Entry 8YU9 (X-ray diffraction, 3.25 A resolution); this record covers chains A and F of the 6 polymer chains in the assembly.

[Chain A]
Protein: Detyrosinated tubulin alpha-1B chain
From: Sus scrofa
UniProt: Q2XVP4 (TBA1B_PIG); residue numbers follow UniProt; this construct covers 1-440
Sequence (440 residues; numbered 1 to 440; the number before each row is that of its first residue):
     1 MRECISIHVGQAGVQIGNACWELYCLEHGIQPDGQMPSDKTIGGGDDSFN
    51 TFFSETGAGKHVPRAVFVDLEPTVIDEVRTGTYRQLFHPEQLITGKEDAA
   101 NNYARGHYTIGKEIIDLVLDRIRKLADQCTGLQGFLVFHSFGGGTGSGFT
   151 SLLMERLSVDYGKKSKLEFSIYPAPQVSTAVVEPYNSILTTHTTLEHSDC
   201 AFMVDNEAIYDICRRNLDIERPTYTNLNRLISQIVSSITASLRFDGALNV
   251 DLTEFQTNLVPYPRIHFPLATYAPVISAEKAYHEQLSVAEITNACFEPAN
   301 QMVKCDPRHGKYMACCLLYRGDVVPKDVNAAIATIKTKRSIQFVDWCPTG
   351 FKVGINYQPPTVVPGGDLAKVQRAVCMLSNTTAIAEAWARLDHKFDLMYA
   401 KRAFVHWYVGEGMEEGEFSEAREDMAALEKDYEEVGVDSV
Unresolved in the structure: 438-440
UniProt features mapped onto this chain:
  - motif: Met1 to Cys4 (MREC motif)
  - active site: Glu254
  - binding site (GTP): Gly10, Gln11, Ala12, Gln15, Glu71, Ala99, Ser140, Gly143, Gly144, Thr145, Gly146, Thr179, Glu183, Asn206, Tyr224, Asn228, Leu252
  - binding site (Mg(2+)): Glu71
  - modified residue: Lys40 (N6,N6,N6-trimethyllysine), Ser48 (Phosphoserine), Ser232 (Phosphoserine), Tyr282 (3'-nitrotyrosine), Arg339 (Omega-N-methylarginine), Ser439 (Phosphoserine)
  - cross-link (Glycyl lysine isopeptide (Lys-Gly)): Lys326 (interchain with G-Cter in ubiquitin), Lys370 (interchain with G-Cter in ubiquitin)
Metal / ion sites: Ca2+: Asp39, Thr41, Gly44, Asp47, Asn50, Glu55; Mg2+: Glu71 (together with GTP)
Residues lining bound ligands:
  - A1D7A (4-(2-chloranylthieno[3,2-d]pyrimidin-4-yl)-7-methoxy-1,3-dihydroquinoxalin-2-one): Asn101, Thr179, Val181
  - GTP (guanosine-5'-triphosphate): Val9, Gly10, Gln11, Ala12, Gln15, Ile16, Asp69, Glu71, Asp98, Ala99, Ala100, Asn101, Ser140, Gly142, Gly143, Gly144, Thr145, Gly146, Ile171, Val177, Ser178, Thr179, Glu183, Asn206, Tyr224, Leu227, Asn228, Ile231

[Chain F]
Protein: Tubulin--tyrosine ligase
From: Gallus gallus
Notes: EC 6.3.2.25
UniProt: A0A8C9FGJ1 (A0A8C9FGJ1_PAVCR); numbering as in UniProt (aligned over 1-378)
Sequence (380 residues; row label = number of the first residue in the row):
     1 MYTFVVRDENSSVYAEVSRLLLATGQWKRLRKDNPRFNLMLGERNRLPFG
    51 RLGHEPGLVQLVNYYRGADKLCRKASLVKLIKTSPELSESCTWFPESYVI
   101 YPTNLKTPVAPAQNGIRHLINNTRTDEREVFLAAYNRRREGREGNVWIAK
   151 SSAGAKGEGILISSEASELLDFIDEQGQVHVIQKYLEKPLLLEPGHRKFD
   201 IRSWVLVDHLYNIYLYREGVLRTSSEPYNSANFQDKTCHLTNHCIQKEYS
   251 KNYGRYEEGNEMFFEEFNQYLMDALNTTLENSILLQIKHIIRSCLMCIEP
   301 AISTKHLHYQSFQLFGFDFMVDEELKVWLIEVNGAPACAQKLYAELCQGI
   351 VDVAISSVFPLADTGQKTSQPTSIFIKLHH
Unresolved in the structure: 90, 104-143, 150-160, 226, 232-235, 242-255, 361-371
Differences from the reference sequence: expression tag (379-380)
Residues lining bound ligands: AMP-PCP (ACP; phosphomethylphosphonic acid adenylate ester): Pro95, Ile148, Gln183, Lys184, Tyr185, Leu186, Lys198, Asp200, Arg202, Arg222, His239, Leu240, Thr241, Asp318, Met320, Ile330, Glu331, Asn333

[Interface between chain A and chain F]
Residue-residue contacts - 20 pairs, chain A then chain F:
  Gln176(A) - Pro56(F)
  Glu207(A) - His54(F)  salt bridge
  Glu297(A) - His306(F)  salt bridge
  Pro298(A) - His306(F)
  Lys304(A) - His54(F)
  Lys304(A) - His308(F)
  Asp306(A) - Arg66(F)
  Arg308(A) - Pro300(F)  hydrogen bond (side chain-backbone)
  Arg308(A) - Ala301(F)
  Arg308(A) - Ile302(F)
  Arg308(A) - Ser303(F)  hydrogen bond (side chain-backbone)
  Arg308(A) - Leu307(F)
  His309(A) - Arg66(F)  hydrogen bond (side chain-backbone)
  His309(A) - Gly67(F)
  His309(A) - Ala301(F)
  Ser340(A) - Ala301(F)
  Glu386(A) - Arg66(F)  salt bridge
  Arg390(A) - Gly50(F)
  Arg390(A) - His54(F)  hydrogen bond
  His393(A) - Arg51(F)  hydrogen bond
Interface residues without a listed pair, chain A (15 interface residues in all): Cys305, Lys338, Glu433
Interface residues without a listed pair, chain F (15 interface residues in all): Arg46, Gly53

[In short]
Chain A and chain F each contribute 15 residues to their interface, with 5 hydrogen bonds and 3 salt bridges.
Polar contacts include Glu207(A)-His54(F), Glu297(A)-His306(F) and Glu386(A)-Arg66(F). Bound to chain A: GTP
and compound A1D7A. Bound to chain F: AMP-PCP.
Here chain A is Detyrosinated tubulin alpha-1B chain (Sus scrofa) and chain F is Tubulin--tyrosine ligase
(Gallus gallus). Entry 8YU9 (Tubulin-RB3-TTL in complex with compound SI10) was determined by X-ray
diffraction (same publication as 8YTX and 8YUA).
